Entry 7TGX (electron microscopy, 3.20 A resolution); this record covers chains A and B of the 3 polymer chains in the assembly.

[Chain A (and B)]
Protein: Spike glycoprotein
Source organism: Severe acute respiratory syndrome coronavirus 2
Notes: chain B of this document is another copy of the same molecule, construct and numbering; everything in this record applies to it too
Reference sequence: P0DTC2 (SPIKE_SARS2); residues 14-1211 here = UniProt positions 14-1211
Chain sequence (1234 residues; each row starts with the number of its first residue):
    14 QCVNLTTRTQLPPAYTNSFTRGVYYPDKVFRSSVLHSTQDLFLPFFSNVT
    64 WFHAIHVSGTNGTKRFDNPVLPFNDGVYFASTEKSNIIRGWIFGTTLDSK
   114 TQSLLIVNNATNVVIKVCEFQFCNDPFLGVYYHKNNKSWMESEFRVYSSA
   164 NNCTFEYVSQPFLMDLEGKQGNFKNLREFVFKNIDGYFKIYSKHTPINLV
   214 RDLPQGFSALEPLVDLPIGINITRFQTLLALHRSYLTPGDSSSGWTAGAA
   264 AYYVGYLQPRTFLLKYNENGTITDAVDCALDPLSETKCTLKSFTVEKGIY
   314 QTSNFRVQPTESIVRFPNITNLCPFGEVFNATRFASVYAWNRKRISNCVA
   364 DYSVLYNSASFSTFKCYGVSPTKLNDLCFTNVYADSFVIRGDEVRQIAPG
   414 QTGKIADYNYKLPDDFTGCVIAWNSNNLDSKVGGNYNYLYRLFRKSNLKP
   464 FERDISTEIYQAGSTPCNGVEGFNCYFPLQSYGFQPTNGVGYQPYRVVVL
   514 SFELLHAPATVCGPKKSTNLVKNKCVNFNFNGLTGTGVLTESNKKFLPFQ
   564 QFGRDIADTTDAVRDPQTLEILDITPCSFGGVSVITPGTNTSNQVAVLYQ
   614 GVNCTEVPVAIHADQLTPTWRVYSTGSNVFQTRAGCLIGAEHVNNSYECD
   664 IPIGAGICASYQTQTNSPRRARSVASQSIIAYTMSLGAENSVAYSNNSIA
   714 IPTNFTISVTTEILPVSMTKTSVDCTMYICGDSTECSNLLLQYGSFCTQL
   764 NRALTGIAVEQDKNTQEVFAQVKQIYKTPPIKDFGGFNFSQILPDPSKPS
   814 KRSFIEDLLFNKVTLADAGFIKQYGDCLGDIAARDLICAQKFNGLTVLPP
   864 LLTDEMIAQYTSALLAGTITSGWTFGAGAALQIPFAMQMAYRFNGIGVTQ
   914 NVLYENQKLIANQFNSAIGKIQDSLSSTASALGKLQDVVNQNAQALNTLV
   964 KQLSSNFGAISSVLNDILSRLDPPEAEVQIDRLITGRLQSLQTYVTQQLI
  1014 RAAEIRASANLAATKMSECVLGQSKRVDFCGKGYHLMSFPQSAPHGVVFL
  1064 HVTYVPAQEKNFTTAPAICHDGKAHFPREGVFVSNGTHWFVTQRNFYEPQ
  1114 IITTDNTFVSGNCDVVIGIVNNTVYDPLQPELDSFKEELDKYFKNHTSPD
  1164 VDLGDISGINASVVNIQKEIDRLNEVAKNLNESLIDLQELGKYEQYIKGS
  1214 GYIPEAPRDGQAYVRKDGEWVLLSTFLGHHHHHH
Unresolved in the structure: 70-76, 245-253, 623-632, 677-688, 836-851, 1150-1247 (chain B: 70-76, 245-253, 624-634, 677-688, 835-849, 1149-1247)
Sequence notes: variant Gly-614 (Asp in P0DTC2); conflict Pro-986 (Lys in P0DTC2), Pro-987 (Val in P0DTC2); expression tag (1212-1247)
Curated features (UniProtKB/Swiss-Prot):
  - region: Asn-280 to Cys-301 (Putative superantigen), Arg-403 to Asp-405 (Integrin-binding motif), Asn-448 to Phe-456 (Immunodominant HLA epitope recognized by the CD8+), Pro-681 to Ala-684 (Putative superantigen), Ser-816 to Tyr-837 (Fusion peptide 1), Lys-835 to Phe-855 (Fusion peptide 2), Asp-1163 to Glu-1202 (Heptad repeat 2)
  - site (Cleavage): Arg-685, Ser-686, Arg-815, Ser-816
  - glycosylation: Asn-17 (N-linked (GlcNAc...) (complex) asparagine), Asn-61 (N-linked (GlcNAc...) (hybrid) asparagine), Asn-74 (N-linked (GlcNAc...) (complex) asparagine), Asn-122 (N-linked (GlcNAc...) (hybrid) asparagine), Asn-149 (N-linked (GlcNAc...) (complex) asparagine), Asn-165 (N-linked (GlcNAc...) (complex) asparagine), Asn-234 (N-linked (GlcNAc...) (high mannose) asparagine), Asn-282 (N-linked (GlcNAc...) (complex) asparagine), Thr-323 (O-linked (GalNAc) threonine), Ser-325 (O-linked (HexNAc...) serine), Asn-331 (N-linked (GlcNAc...) (complex) asparagine), Asn-343 (N-linked (GlcNAc...) (complex) asparagine), Asn-603 (N-linked (GlcNAc...) (hybrid) asparagine), Asn-616 (N-linked (GlcNAc...) (complex) asparagine), Asn-657 (N-linked (GlcNAc...) (complex) asparagine), Thr-676 (O-linked (GlcNAc...) threonine), Thr-678 (O-linked (GlcNAc...) threonine), Asn-709 (N-linked (GlcNAc...) (high mannose) asparagine), Asn-717 (N-linked (GlcNAc...) (hybrid) asparagine), Asn-801 (N-linked (GlcNAc...) (hybrid) asparagine) and 6 more in UniProt
  - natural variant: Leu-18 (L18F: In strain: Beta/B.1.351, Gamma/P.1 and 1 more), Thr-19 (T19I: In strain: Omicron/BQ.1.1, Omicron/XBB.1.5 and 1 more; T19R: In strain: Delta/B.1.617.2, Omicron/BA.2 and 4 more), Thr-20 (T20N: In strain: Gamma/P.1), Leu-24 to Ala-27 (sequence variant, change not given here; In strain: Omicron/BA.2, Omicron/BA.2.12.1 and 6 more), Pro-26 (P26S: In strain: Gamma/P.1), Gln-52 (Q52H: In strain: Omicron/EG.5.1), Ala-67 (A67V: In strain: Eta/B.1.525, Omicron/BA.1), His-69 to Val-70 (deletion: In strain: Alpha/B.1.1.7, Eta/B.1.525 and 5 more), Gly-75 (G75V: In strain: Lambda/C.37), Thr-76 (T76I: In strain: Lambda/C.37), Asp-80 (D80A: In strain: Beta/B.1.351), Val-83 (V83A: In strain: Omicron/XBB.1.5, Omicron/EG.5.1), 80 further natural variant entries in UniProt
  - mutagenesis: His-69 to Val-70 (Increased incorporation of cleaved spike into virions), Asn-121 (N121Q: Partial loss of biliverdin affinity), Arg-190 (R190K: Partial loss of biliverdin affinity), Asn-234 (N234Q: Increased resistance to neutralizing antibodies), Asn-331 (N331Q: Reduced viral infectivity), Asn-343 (N343Q: Reduced viral infectivity), Leu-452 (L452R: Increased resistance to neutralizing antibodies. Decreases HLA binding to NF9 epitope. Increased binding affinity to human ACE2), Tyr-453 (Y453F: Decreased HLA binding to NF9 epitope. Increased binding affinity to human ACE2), Ala-475 (A475V: Increased resistance to neutralizing antibodies), Val-483 (V483A: Increased resistance to neutralizing antibodies), Glu-484 (E484D: Increased replication in human TMEM106B overexpressing cells), Phe-490 (F490L: Increased resistance to neutralizing antibodies and human covalescent sera neutralization), 13 further mutagenesis entries in UniProt
Disulfides: Cys-15/Cys-136, Cys-131/Cys-166, Cys-291/Cys-301, Cys-336/Cys-361, Cys-379/Cys-432, Cys-391/Cys-525, Cys-480/Cys-488, Cys-538/Cys-590, Cys-617/Cys-649, Cys-662/Cys-671, Cys-738/Cys-760, Cys-743/Cys-749, Cys-1032/Cys-1043, Cys-1082/Cys-1126
Glycans and other covalent adducts: N-acetylglucosamine (NAG) linked to Asn-61, Asn-282, Asn-657, Asn-709, Asn-717, Asn-801, Asn-1074, Asn-1098, Asn-1134

[Interface between chain A and chain B]
Pairs across the interface (95):
  Asn-317(A) / Asp-737(B)
  Arg-357(A) / Thr-167(B)  hydrogen bond (side chain-backbone)
  Lys-558(A) / Phe-43(B)
  Leu-560(A) / Asn-282(B)
  Phe-562(A) / Tyr-38(B)  hydrophobic
  Phe-562(A) / Lys-41(B)  hydrogen bond (backbone-side chain)
  Phe-562(A) / Glu-224(B)
  Phe-562(A) / Pro-225(B)  hydrophobic
  Gln-563(A) / Lys-41(B)
  Gln-563(A) / Val-42(B)  hydrogen bond (side chain-backbone)
  Gln-563(A) / Phe-43(B)
  Gln-563(A) / Gly-283(B)
  Gln-564(A) / Lys-41(B)  hydrogen bond (backbone-backbone)
  Phe-565(A) / Lys-41(B)
  Phe-565(A) / Phe-43(B)
  Gly-566(A) / Phe-43(B)
  Arg-567(A) / Val-42(B)
  Arg-567(A) / Phe-43(B)  hydrogen bond (backbone-backbone)
  Asp-568(A) / Phe-855(B)
  Ile-569(A) / Val-47(B)  hydrophobic
  Ala-570(A) / Val-963(B)  hydrophobic
  Thr-572(A) / Phe-855(B)
  Phe-592(A) / Gln-853(B)
  Phe-592(A) / Lys-854(B)
  Phe-592(A) / Gly-857(B)
  Arg-646(A) / Ile-850(B)
  Ala-668(A) / Pro-863(B)  hydrogen bond (backbone-backbone)
  Ala-668(A) / Thr-866(B)
  Gly-669(A) / Leu-864(B)  hydrogen bond (backbone-backbone)
  Met-697(A) / Leu-865(B)  hydrophobic
  Met-697(A) / Met-869(B)
  Leu-699(A) / Met-869(B)
  Leu-699(A) / Gln-872(B)
  Leu-699(A) / Tyr-873(B)
  Ala-701(A) / Gln-787(B)
  Ala-701(A) / Ile-788(B)  hydrogen bond (backbone-backbone)
  Glu-702(A) / Ile-788(B)
  Glu-702(A) / Lys-790(B)  salt bridge
  Asn-703(A) / Gln-787(B)
  Asn-703(A) / Ile-788(B)  hydrogen bond (backbone-backbone)
  Asn-703(A) / Tyr-789(B)
  Asn-703(A) / Lys-790(B)  hydrogen bond (backbone-backbone)
  Val-705(A) / Thr-883(B)
  Ala-706(A) / Gln-895(B)
  Tyr-707(A) / Asp-796(B)  hydrogen bond (side chain-backbone)
  Tyr-707(A) / Phe-797(B)
  Tyr-707(A) / Ile-896(B)
  Tyr-707(A) / Phe-898(B)  hydrogen bond (side chain-backbone)
  Asn-709(A) / Asp-796(B)  hydrogen bond
  Asn-709(A) / Pro-897(B)
  Ser-711(A) / Gln-895(B)  hydrogen bond
  Ser-711(A) / Ile-896(B)
  Ser-711(A) / Pro-897(B)
  Ile-712(A) / Gln-895(B)
  Ile-712(A) / Ile-896(B)  hydrophobic
  Ile-712(A) / Pro-897(B)
  Ala-713(A) / Leu-894(B)
  Ala-713(A) / Gln-895(B)
  Pro-715(A) / Leu-894(B)
  Gln-957(A) / Arg-765(B)
  Thr-961(A) / Arg-765(B)
  Gln-965(A) / Tyr-756(B)  hydrogen bond (side chain-backbone)
  Gln-965(A) / Ser-758(B)  hydrogen bond
  Phe-970(A) / Gln-755(B)  hydrogen bond (backbone-backbone)
  Gln-1002(A) / Phe-759(B)
  Gln-1002(A) / Gln-1005(B)
  Glu-1017(A) / Arg-1019(B)  salt bridge
  Arg-1039(A) / Glu-1031(B)  salt bridge
  Arg-1039(A) / Arg-1039(B)
  Val-1040(A) / Ser-1030(B)
  Asp-1041(A) / Gly-889(B)
  Lys-1045(A) / Lys-786(B)
  Tyr-1047(A) / Ala-890(B)
  Val-1068(A) / Ala-890(B)
  Glu-1072(A) / Leu-894(B)
  Asn-1074(A) / Gln-895(B)  hydrogen bond
  Thr-1077(A) / Met-900(B)
  Pro-1079(A) / Tyr-917(B)
  Phe-1089(A) / Asn-914(B)
  Phe-1089(A) / Tyr-917(B)  hydrophobic
  Pro-1090(A) / Gln-913(B)  hydrogen bond (backbone-side chain)
  Gly-1093(A) / Tyr-904(B)
  Val-1094(A) / Met-900(B)  hydrophobic
  Val-1094(A) / Tyr-904(B)
  Arg-1107(A) / Tyr-904(B)
  Arg-1107(A) / Asn-907(B)
  Phe-1121(A) / Thr-912(B)
  Phe-1121(A) / Asn-914(B)
  Ser-1123(A) / Asn-914(B)  hydrogen bond
  Ser-1123(A) / Glu-918(B)
  Val-1128(A) / Glu-918(B)
  Val-1129(A) / Tyr-917(B)  hydrophobic
  Leu-1141(A) / Glu-1144(B)
  Leu-1145(A) / Phe-1148(B)  hydrophobic
  Lys-1149(A) / Phe-1148(B)
Other interface residues (no listed pair), chain A (84 interface residues in all): Arg-319, Asn-360, Pro-521, Thr-547, Phe-559, Pro-589, Ser-591, Gly-614, Pro-665, Gly-667, Thr-696, Gly-700, Ser-704, Ser-708, Asn-710, Ser-968, Asn-969, Gly-971, Thr-1006, Thr-1009, Gln-1010, Ile-1013, Gly-1046, Pro-1069, Ile-1130
Other interface residues (no listed pair), chain B (80 interface residues in all): Arg-44, Cys-166, Phe-168, Tyr-200, Met-740, Gly-757, Gln-762, Pro-792, Leu-858, Thr-859, Trp-886, Ala-892, Gln-920, Asn-960, Lys-964, Asn-978, Thr-1009, Leu-1012, Thr-1027, Leu-1034, Gly-1035

[Overview]
The interface between chain A and chain B involves 84 residues on one side and 80 on the other, with 20
hydrogen bonds and 3 salt bridges. Among the polar pairs are Glu-702(A)/Lys-790(B), Glu-1017(A)/Arg-1019(B)
and Arg-1039(A)/Glu-1031(B).
Both chains are Spike glycoprotein (Severe acute respiratory syndrome coronavirus 2). Entry 7TGX (Prototypic
SARS-CoV-2 G614 spike (open form)) was determined by electron microscopy (same publication as 7TGW and 7TGY).
